PDB entry 6VP5 | X-ray diffraction, 1.97 A resolution | chain A

[Chain A]
Protein: 2-oxoglutarate-dependent ethylene/succinate-forming enzyme
Source organism: Pseudomonas savastanoi pv. phaseolicola
Notes: EC 1.13.12.19, 1.14.20.7
UniProtKB: P32021 (EFE_PSESH); residues 1-350 here = UniProt positions 1-350
Sequence (351 residues; row label = number of the first residue in the row; numbering starts at 0):
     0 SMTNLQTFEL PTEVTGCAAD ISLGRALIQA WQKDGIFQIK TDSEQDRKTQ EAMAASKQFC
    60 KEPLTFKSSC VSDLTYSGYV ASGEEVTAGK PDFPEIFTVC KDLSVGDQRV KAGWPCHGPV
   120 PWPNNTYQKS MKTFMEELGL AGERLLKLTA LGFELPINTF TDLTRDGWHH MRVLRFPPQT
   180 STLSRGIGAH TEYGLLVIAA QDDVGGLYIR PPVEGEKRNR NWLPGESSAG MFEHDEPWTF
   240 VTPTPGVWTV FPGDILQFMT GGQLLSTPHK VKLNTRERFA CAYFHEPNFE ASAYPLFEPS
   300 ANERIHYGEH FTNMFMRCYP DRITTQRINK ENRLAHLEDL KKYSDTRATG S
Disordered / not traced: 0, 299, 337-350
Construct notes: expression tag (0); engineered mutation E191 (Asp in P32021)
Metal / ion sites: Fe ion: H189, E191, H268 (together with 2-oxoglutaric acid)
Ligand contacts:
  - 2-oxoglutaric acid (AKG): R171, L173, F175, I186, H189, E191, L206, H268, V270, R277, A279, A281, F283
  - arginine (ARG): E84, V85, T86, A87, D91, R171, I186, H189, E191, Y192, A228, F314, R316, C317, Y318
Curated features (UniProtKB/Swiss-Prot):
  - binding site (Fe cation): H189, H268
What the authors report for this chain:
  - binding site for arginine: E191

[In short]
Ligands of chain A: 2-oxoglutaric acid and arginine. The Fe ion site is built by H189, E191 and H268. UniProt
lists Fe cation-binding residues H189 and H268. The paper reports a binding site for arginine at E191.
Chain A is 2-oxoglutarate-dependent ethylene/succinate-forming enzyme (Pseudomonas savastanoi pv.
phaseolicola); the structure, Ethylene forming enzyme (EFE) D191E variant in complex with Fe(II), L-arginine,
and 2OG, was determined by X-ray diffraction, deposited together with 6VP4.
